PDB entry 2IJ5 | X-ray diffraction, 1.60 A resolution | chain A

[Chain A]
Molecule: Cytochrome P450 121
From: Mycobacterium tuberculosis
Notes: EC 1.14.-.-
Reference sequence: P0A514 (CP121_MYCTU); residue numbers follow UniProt; this construct covers 1-396
Sequence (396 residues; numbered 1 to 396; the number before each row is that of its first residue):
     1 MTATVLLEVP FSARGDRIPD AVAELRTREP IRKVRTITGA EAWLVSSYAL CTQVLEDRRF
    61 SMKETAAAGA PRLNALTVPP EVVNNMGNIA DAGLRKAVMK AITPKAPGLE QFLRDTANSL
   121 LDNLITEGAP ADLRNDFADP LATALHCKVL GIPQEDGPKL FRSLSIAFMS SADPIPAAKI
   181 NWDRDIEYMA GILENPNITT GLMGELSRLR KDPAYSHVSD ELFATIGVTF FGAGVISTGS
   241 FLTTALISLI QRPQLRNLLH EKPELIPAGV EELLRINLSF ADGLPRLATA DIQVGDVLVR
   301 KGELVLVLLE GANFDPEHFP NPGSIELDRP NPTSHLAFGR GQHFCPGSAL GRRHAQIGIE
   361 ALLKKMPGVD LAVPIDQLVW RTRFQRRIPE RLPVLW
Not modelled in the structure: 1-4
Metal / ion sites: heme Fe near Cys345 (its only coordinating residue here)
Small-molecule neighbours: heme (HEM): Met62, Met86, Ile102, His146, Phe230, Ala233, Gly234, Ser237, Thr238, Phe241, Leu274, Phe280, Leu284, Arg286, Leu309, Leu336, Ala337, Phe338, Gly339, Gln342, His343, Cys345, Pro346, Gly347, Leu350, Gly351

[Overview]
Chain A binds heme.
Chain A is Cytochrome P450 121 (Mycobacterium tuberculosis); the structure, Crystal structure of cytochrome
P450 CYP121, P212121 space group, was determined by X-ray diffraction (same publication as 2IJ7).
